Entry 6O9C (X-ray diffraction, 2.45 A resolution); this record covers chains A and B of the 3 polymer chains in the assembly.

# Chain A
Name: HLA class I histocompatibility antigen, A-3 alpha chain
Source organism: Homo sapiens
UniProtKB: P04439 (1A03_HUMAN); residues 1-280 here correspond to UniProt positions 25-304 (UniProt number = residue number + 24)
Sequence (300 residues; row label = number of the first residue in the row; numbers below 1 keep their minus sign (Met-2 is residue -2)):
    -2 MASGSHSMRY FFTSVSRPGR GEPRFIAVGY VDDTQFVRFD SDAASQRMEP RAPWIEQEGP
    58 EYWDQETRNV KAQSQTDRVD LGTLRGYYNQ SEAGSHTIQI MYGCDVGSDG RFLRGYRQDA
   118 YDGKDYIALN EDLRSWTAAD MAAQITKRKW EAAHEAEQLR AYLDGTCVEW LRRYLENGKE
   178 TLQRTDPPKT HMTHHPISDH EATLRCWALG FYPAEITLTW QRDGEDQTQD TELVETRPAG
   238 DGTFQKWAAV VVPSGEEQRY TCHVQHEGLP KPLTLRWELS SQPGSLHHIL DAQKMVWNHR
Unresolved in the structure: -2 to -1, 279-297
Disulfide bonds: Cys101-Cys164, Cys203-Cys259
Construct notes: expression tag (-2 to 0, 281-297)
Swiss-Prot annotation at these positions:
  - region: Glu275 to Pro280 (Connecting peptide)
  - binding site (a peptide antigen): Tyr7, Thr73, Tyr84, Asp116, Thr143, Lys146, Tyr159, Tyr171
  - modified residue: Tyr59 (Sulfotyrosine)
  - glycosylation: Asn86 (N-linked (GlcNAc...) asparagine)

# Chain B
Name: Beta-2-microglobulin
Source organism: Homo sapiens
UniProtKB: P61769 (B2MG_HUMAN); numbering as in UniProt (aligned over 1-119)
Sequence (119 residues; row label = number of the first residue in the row):
     1 MSRSVALAVL ALLSLSGLEA IQRTPKIQVY SRHPAENGKS NFLNCYVSGF HPSDIEVDLL
    61 KNGERIEKVE HSDLSFSKDW SFYLLYYTEF TPTEKDEYAC RVNHVTLSQP KIVKWDRDM
Unresolved in the structure: 1-19
Disulfide bonds: Cys45-Cys100
Swiss-Prot annotation at these positions:
  - modified residue: Gln22 (Pyrrolidone carboxylic acid)
  - glycosylation: Ile21 (N-linked (Glc) (glycation) isoleucine), Lys39 (N-linked (Glc) (glycation) lysine), Lys61 (N-linked (Glc) (glycation) lysine), Lys68 (N-linked (Glc) (glycation) lysine), Lys78 (N-linked (Glc) (glycation) lysine), Lys111 (N-linked (Glc) (glycation) lysine), Lys114 (N-linked (Glc) (glycation) lysine)
  - natural variant: Ala11 (A11P: In IMD43), Asp96 (D96N: In AMYLD6)
  - mutagenesis: Asp79 (D79P: Increases tendency towards amyloid formation), Trp80 (W80G: Decreases tendency towards amyloid formation; W80V: Increases tendency towards amyloid formation)

# Chain A / chain B interface
Residue-residue contacts (56):
  Phe8(A) - Ser75(B)
  Phe8(A) - Phe76(B)  hydrophobic
  Phe9(A) - Phe76(B)
  Thr10(A) - Phe76(B)
  Thr10(A) - Phe82(B)
  Val12(A) - Ser53(B)
  Ile23(A) - Leu74(B)
  Val25(A) - Asp73(B)
  Val25(A) - Ser75(B)
  Tyr27(A) - Tyr83(B)
  Gln32(A) - Asp73(B)  hydrogen bond
  Arg35(A) - Asp73(B)  salt bridge
  Thr94(A) - Phe82(B)
  Gln96(A) - His51(B)  hydrogen bond
  Gln96(A) - Phe76(B)
  Gln96(A) - Trp80(B)  hydrogen bond (side chain-backbone)
  Gln96(A) - Phe82(B)
  Ile97(A) - Phe76(B)
  Gln115(A) - Trp80(B)
  Asp116(A) - Trp80(B)
  Ala117(A) - Trp80(B)  hydrophobic
  Asp119(A) - Ile21(B)
  Asp119(A) - His51(B)
  Gly120(A) - Ile21(B)
  Gly120(A) - Arg23(B)
  Gly120(A) - His51(B)  hydrogen bond (backbone-side chain)
  Gly120(A) - Trp80(B)
  Lys121(A) - Ile21(B)
  Asp122(A) - Trp80(B)  hydrogen bond
  Thr190(A) - Asp118(B)
  His192(A) - Asp118(B)  salt bridge
  Arg202(A) - Asp118(B)  salt bridge
  Trp204(A) - Asp118(B)
  Trp204(A) - Met119(B)  hydrophobic
  Val231(A) - Gln28(B)
  Glu232(A) - Lys26(B)  salt bridge
  Glu232(A) - Gln28(B)  hydrogen bond (backbone-side chain)
  Glu232(A) - Ser48(B)  hydrogen bond
  Thr233(A) - Tyr46(B)
  Arg234(A) - Gln28(B)  hydrogen bond
  Arg234(A) - Tyr30(B)
  Arg234(A) - Tyr46(B)
  Arg234(A) - Met119(B)
  Pro235(A) - Tyr30(B)  hydrogen bond (backbone-side chain)
  Pro235(A) - Asn44(B)
  Pro235(A) - Tyr46(B)
  Pro235(A) - Leu85(B)  hydrophobic
  Ala236(A) - Arg32(B)  hydrogen bond (backbone-side chain)
  Ala236(A) - Asn44(B)  hydrogen bond (backbone-side chain)
  Gly237(A) - Arg32(B)  hydrogen bond (backbone-side chain)
  Asp238(A) - Arg32(B)
  Asp238(A) - His33(B)
  Gln242(A) - Tyr30(B)
  Gln242(A) - Ser31(B)
  Gln242(A) - Arg32(B)  hydrogen bond (side chain-backbone)
  Trp244(A) - Met119(B)  hydrogen bond
Other interface residues (no listed pair), chain A (35 interface residues in all): Arg48, Met98
Other interface residues (no listed pair), chain B (25 interface residues in all): Gly49, Asp79

# Overview
Chain A and chain B form an interface of 35 and 25 residues respectively; the contacts include 14 hydrogen
bonds and 4 salt bridges. Among the polar pairs are Arg35(A)-Asp73(B), His192(A)-Asp118(B) and
Arg202(A)-Asp118(B).
Here chain A is HLA class I histocompatibility antigen, A-3 alpha chain and chain B is Beta-2-microglobulin,
both from Homo sapiens. Entry 6O9C (Crystal structure of HLA-A3*01 in complex with a mutant beta-catenin
peptide) was determined by X-ray diffraction, deposited together with 6O9B.
